8UAO - chains A and B of the 24 polymer chains in the assembly; structure by electron microscopy, 3.60 A resolution.

Chain A (and B):
Molecule: DpHF18
Organism: synthetic construct
Notes: chain B of this document is another copy of the same molecule, construct and numbering; everything in this record applies to it too
Amino-acid sequence (240 residues; each row starts with the number of its first residue; numbers below 1 keep their minus sign (Met-13 is residue -13)):
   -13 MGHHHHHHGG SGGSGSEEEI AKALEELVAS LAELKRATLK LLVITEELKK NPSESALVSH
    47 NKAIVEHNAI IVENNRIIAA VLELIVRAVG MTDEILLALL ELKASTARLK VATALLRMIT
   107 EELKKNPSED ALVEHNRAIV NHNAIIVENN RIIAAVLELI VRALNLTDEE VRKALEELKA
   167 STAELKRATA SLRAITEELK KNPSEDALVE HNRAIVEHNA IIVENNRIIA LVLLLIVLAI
Disordered / not traced: -13 to 0
From the paper describing this entry:
  - self-association interface (contacts with another copy of this molecule): Val29

Interface between chain A and chain B:
Contacting residue pairs (4; chain A residue first):
  Leu25(A) with Val29(B)
  Val29(A) with Leu25(B), hydrophobic; Val29(B), hydrophobic
  Glu32(A) with Glu32(B)
Interface residues without a listed pair, chain A (6 interface residues in all): Arg22, Leu28, Lys36
Interface residues without a listed pair, chain B (6 interface residues in all): Arg22, Leu28, Lys36

Summary:
Chain A and chain B each contribute 6 residues to their interface. The paper reports a self-association
interface involving Val29(A).
Chain A and chain B are both DpHF18 (synthetic construct); the structure, DpHF18 filament, was determined by
electron microscopy (same publication as 8UB3 and 8UBG).
